3BGW - chains A and B of the 6 polymer chains in the assembly; structure by X-ray diffraction, 3.91 A resolution.

[Chain A (and B)]
Protein: DNAB-Like Replicative Helicase
From: Bacillus phage SPP1
Notes: chain B of this document is another copy of the same molecule, construct and numbering; everything in this record applies to it too
UniProt: Q38152 (Q38152_BPSPP); residues 1-442 here = UniProt positions 1-442
Amino-acid sequence (444 residues; numbered -1 to 442; the number before each row is that of its first residue; numbers below 1 keep their minus sign (Gly-1 is residue -1)):
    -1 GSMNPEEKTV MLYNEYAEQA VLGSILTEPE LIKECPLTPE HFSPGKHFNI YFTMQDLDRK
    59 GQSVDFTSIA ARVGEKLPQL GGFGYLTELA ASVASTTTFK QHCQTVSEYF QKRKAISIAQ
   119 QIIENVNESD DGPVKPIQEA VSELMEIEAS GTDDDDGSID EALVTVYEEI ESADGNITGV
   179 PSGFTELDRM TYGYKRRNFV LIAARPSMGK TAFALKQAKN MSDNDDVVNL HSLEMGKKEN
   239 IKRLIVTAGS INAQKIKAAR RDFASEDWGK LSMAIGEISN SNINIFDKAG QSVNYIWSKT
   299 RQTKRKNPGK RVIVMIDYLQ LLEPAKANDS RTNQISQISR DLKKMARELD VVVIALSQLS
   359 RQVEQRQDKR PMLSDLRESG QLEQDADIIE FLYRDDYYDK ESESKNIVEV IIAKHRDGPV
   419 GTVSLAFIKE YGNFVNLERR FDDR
Unresolved in the structure: -1 to 11, 126-131, 437-442
Construct notes: expression tag (-1 to 0)
Disulfides: Cys33-Cys101

[How chain A and chain B interact]
Pairs across the interface - 85 pairs, chain A then chain B:
  Asn12(A) with Ala69(B), hydrogen bond (side chain-backbone)
  Tyr14(A) with Ala68(B), hydrophobic; Leu75(B); Phe81(B), hydrophobic
  Ala15(A) with Ala69(B), hydrophobic
  Ala18(A) with Thr65(B)
  Thr96(A) with Ser61(B); Asp63(B)
  Gln99(A) with Gln60(B); Ser61(B), hydrogen bond; Ser66(B), hydrogen bond
  His100(A) with Thr65(B); Ser66(B)
  Thr103(A) with Ala69(B)
  Tyr107(A) with Gly72(B)
  Arg203(A) with Leu371(B); Glu381(B), salt bridge
  Ser205(A) with Ala411(B); Lys412(B); Val418(B)
  Glu232(A) with Arg195(B); Arg414(B), salt bridge
  Lys235(A) with Ala160(B)
  Lys236(A) with Thr163(B)
  Ile239(A) with Ile157(B), hydrophobic; Leu161(B), hydrophobic; Val164(B), hydrophobic
  Lys240(A) with Val164(B); Glu167(B), salt bridge
  Arg241(A) with Arg414(B), hydrogen bond (side chain-backbone); Asp415(B)
  Gln252(A) with Arg187(B), hydrogen bond (side chain-backbone); Tyr190(B), hydrogen bond (backbone-side chain)
  Ile254(A) with Ile168(B), hydrophobic; Ala171(B)
  Lys255(A) with Glu167(B); Tyr190(B); Lys193(B); Asp415(B)
  Ala256(A) with Ala171(B); Asp172(B); Gly173(B), hydrogen bond (backbone-backbone); Asn174(B); Thr176(B); Tyr190(B), hydrophobic
  Ala257(A) with Ala171(B); Gly173(B)
  Arg258(A) with Ile168(B); Ala171(B)
  Arg259(A) with Ile168(B); Glu169(B); Ala171(B), hydrogen bond (backbone-backbone)
  Leu269(A) with Ile168(B), hydrophobic
  Ile273(A) with Tyr165(B), hydrophobic
  Ile276(A) with Leu161(B), hydrophobic
  Ile281(A) with Ile157(B)
  Ile283(A) with Gly155(B); Ser156(B), hydrogen bond (backbone-backbone)
  Phe284(A) with Asp154(B); Gly155(B)
  Lys286(A) with Asp152(B)
  Asn292(A) with Lys31(B)
  Tyr293(A) with Asp153(B)
  Trp295(A) with Lys31(B)
  Ser296(A) with Lys31(B); Glu32(B)
  Lys297(A) with Asp153(B); Asp154(B)
  Ala323(A) with Arg57(B)
  Lys324(A) with Arg57(B)
  Lys342(A) with Asp56(B), hydrogen bond (side chain-backbone); Gly59(B)
  Gln356(A) with Gln382(B), hydrogen bond
  Arg359(A) with Leu371(B); Ser372(B), hydrogen bond (side chain-backbone); Leu374(B); Arg375(B), hydrogen bond (side chain-backbone); Ser377(B); Glu381(B)
  Glu362(A) with Met370(B); Leu371(B), hydrogen bond (side chain-backbone); Ser372(B), hydrogen bond (side chain-backbone)
  Arg375(A) with Gln382(B)
  Tyr395(A) with Leu371(B); Ala411(B), hydrogen bond (side chain-backbone)
Interface residues without a listed pair, chain A (53 interface residues in all): Pro204, Met233, Ile243, Asp260, Trp266, Asn282, Arg299, Tyr316, Gln363
Interface residues without a listed pair, chain B (59 interface residues in all): Glu28, Leu55, Arg70, Gln360, Arg364, Glu376, Gly378, His413

[Overview]
Chain A and chain B form an interface of 53 and 59 residues respectively; the contacts include 16 hydrogen
bonds and 3 salt bridges. Among the polar pairs are Arg203(A)-Glu381(B), Glu232(A)-Arg414(B) and
Lys240(A)-Glu167(B).
Chain A and chain B are both DNAB-Like Replicative Helicase (Bacillus phage SPP1); the structure, The
Structure Of A DnaB-Like Replicative Helicase And Its Interactions With Primase, was determined by X-ray
diffraction, deposited together with 3BH0.
